Entry 6VF0 (X-ray diffraction, 1.58 A resolution); this record covers chains A and P of the 4 polymer chains in the assembly.

== Chain A ==
Molecule: DNA-directed DNA/RNA polymerase mu
From: Homo sapiens
Notes: EC 2.7.7.7
Reference sequence: Q9NP87 (DPOLM_HUMAN); residue numbers follow UniProt; this construct covers 132-397, 410-494
Amino-acid sequence (356 residues; numbered 127 to 494; 12 numbers in that range are skipped by the numbering (no residue carries them; nothing is unmodelled there); the number before each row is that of its first residue):
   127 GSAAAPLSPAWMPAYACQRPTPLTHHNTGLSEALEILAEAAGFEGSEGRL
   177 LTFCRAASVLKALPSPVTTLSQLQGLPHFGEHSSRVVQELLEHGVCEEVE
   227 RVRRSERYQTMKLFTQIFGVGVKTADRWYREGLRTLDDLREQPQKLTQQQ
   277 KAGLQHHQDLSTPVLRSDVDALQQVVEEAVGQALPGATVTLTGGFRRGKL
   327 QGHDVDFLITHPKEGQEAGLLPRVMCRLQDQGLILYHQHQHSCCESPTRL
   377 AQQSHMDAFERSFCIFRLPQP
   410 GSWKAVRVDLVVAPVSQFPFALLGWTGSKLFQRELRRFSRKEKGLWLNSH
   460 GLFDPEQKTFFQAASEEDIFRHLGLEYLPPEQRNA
Unresolved in the structure: 127-136, 365-384
Covalently attached groups: 2,3-dihydroxy-1,4-dithiobutane (DTT) linked to Cys180
Differences from the reference sequence: expression tag (127-131); conflict Gly410 (Pro in Q9NP87)
Bound ions: Na+ site 1: Thr241, Ile243, Val246 (shared with DT3(P) of chain P); Na+ site 2 near Gln281 (its only coordinating residue here); Mg2+ site 1: Asp330, Asp332, Asp418 (together with 8-oxo-guanosine-5'-triphosphate) (shared with DA4(P), 8GM_5(P) of chain P); Mg2+ site 2: Asp330, Asp332 (together with 8-oxo-guanosine-5'-triphosphate, pyrophosphate) (shared with 8GM_5(P) of chain P)
Residues lining bound ligands: 8-oxo-guanosine-5'-triphosphate / pyrophosphate: Gly319, Gly320, Arg323, Lys325, Gly328, His329, Asp330, Asp332, Asp418, Gly433, Trp434, Thr435, Gly436, Ser437, Lys438, Gln441, Arg445

== Chain P ==
Molecule: 5-nt DNA strand
Sequence (5 nucleotides; row label = number of the first residue in the row):
     1 CGTAX
Modified positions: 8GM ([(2R,3S,4R,5R)-5-[2-azanyl-6,8-bis(oxidanylidene)-1,7-dihydropurin-9-yl]-3,4-bis(oxidanyl)oxolan-2-yl]methyl dihydrogen phosphate) at position 5
Bound ions: Na+: DT3 (shared with Thr241(A), Ile243(A), Val246(A) of chain A); Mg2+ site 1: DA4, 8GM_5 (together with 8-oxo-guanosine-5'-triphosphate) (shared with Asp330(A), Asp332(A), Asp418(A) of chain A); Mg2+ site 2: 8GM_5 (together with 8-oxo-guanosine-5'-triphosphate, pyrophosphate) (shared with Asp330(A), Asp332(A) of chain A)

== How chain A and chain P interact ==
Pairs across the interface - 32 pairs, chain A then chain P:
  Ile243(A) - DT3(P)  phosphate contact
  Phe244(A) - DT3(P)  sugar contact
  Gly245(A) - DG2(P)  phosphate contact
  Gly245(A) - DT3(P)  hydrogen bond to the phosphate
  Val246(A) - DG2(P)  hydrogen bond to the phosphate
  Val246(A) - DT3(P)  hydrogen bond to the phosphate
  Gly247(A) - DG2(P)  hydrogen bond to the phosphate
  Gly247(A) - DT3(P)  phosphate contact
  Lys249(A) - DC1(P)  phosphate contact
  Lys249(A) - DG2(P)  phosphate contact
  Thr250(A) - DC1(P)  hydrogen bond to the phosphate
  Thr250(A) - DG2(P)  hydrogen bond to the phosphate
  Gln275(A) - DG2(P)  sugar contact
  Arg323(A) - 8GM_5(P)  hydrogen bond to the phosphate
  His329(A) - DA4(P)  salt bridge to the phosphate
  Asp330(A) - 8GM_5(P)  phosphate contact
  Asp332(A) - DA4(P)  phosphate contact
  Asp332(A) - 8GM_5(P)  phosphate contact
  Phe389(A) - DT3(P)  sugar contact
  Phe389(A) - DA4(P)  sugar contact
  Arg416(A) - DT3(P)  phosphate contact
  Arg416(A) - DA4(P)  salt bridge to the phosphate
  Asp418(A) - DA4(P)  sugar contact
  Asp418(A) - 8GM_5(P)  phosphate contact
  Gly433(A) - 8GM_5(P)  hydrogen bond to the sugar
  Trp434(A) - DA4(P)  phosphate contact
  Trp434(A) - 8GM_5(P)  sugar contact
  Thr435(A) - 8GM_5(P)  phosphate contact
  Gly436(A) - 8GM_5(P)  hydrogen bond to the sugar
  Ser437(A) - 8GM_5(P)  sugar contact
  Lys438(A) - 8GM_5(P)  base contact
  Gln441(A) - 8GM_5(P)  sugar contact
Other interface residues (no listed pair), chain A (25 interface residues in all): Val248, Gly319, Arg387

== Overview ==
Chain A and chain P form an interface of 25 and 5 residues respectively, with 9 hydrogen bonds and 2 salt
bridges. Polar pairs include Gly433(A)-8GM_5(P), Gly436(A)-8GM_5(P) and Gly245(A)-DT3(P). Bound to chain A:
8-oxo-guanosine-5'-triphosphate / pyrophosphate. Thr241(A), Ile243(A), Val246(A) and DT3(P) form the Na+ site.
Here chain A is DNA-directed DNA/RNA polymerase mu (Homo sapiens) and chain P is a 5-nt DNA strand. Entry 6VF0
(DNA Polymerase Mu, 8-oxorGTP:At Reaction State Ternary Complex, 50 mM Mg2+ (30 min)) was determined by X-ray
diffraction (same publication as 6VEZ, 6VF1, 6VF2, 6VF3, 6VF4, 6VF5 and 7 further entries).
